Entry 7V00 (electron microscopy, 3.87 A resolution); this record covers chains F and H of the 11 polymer chains in the assembly.

== Chain F ==
Protein: CRISPR system single-strand-specific deoxyribonuclease Cas10/Csm1 (subtype III-A)
Source organism: Staphylococcus epidermidis RP62A
Reference sequence: Q5HK89 (Q5HK89_STAEQ); residue numbers follow UniProt; this construct covers 1-757
Amino-acid sequence (757 residues; row label = number of the first residue in the row):
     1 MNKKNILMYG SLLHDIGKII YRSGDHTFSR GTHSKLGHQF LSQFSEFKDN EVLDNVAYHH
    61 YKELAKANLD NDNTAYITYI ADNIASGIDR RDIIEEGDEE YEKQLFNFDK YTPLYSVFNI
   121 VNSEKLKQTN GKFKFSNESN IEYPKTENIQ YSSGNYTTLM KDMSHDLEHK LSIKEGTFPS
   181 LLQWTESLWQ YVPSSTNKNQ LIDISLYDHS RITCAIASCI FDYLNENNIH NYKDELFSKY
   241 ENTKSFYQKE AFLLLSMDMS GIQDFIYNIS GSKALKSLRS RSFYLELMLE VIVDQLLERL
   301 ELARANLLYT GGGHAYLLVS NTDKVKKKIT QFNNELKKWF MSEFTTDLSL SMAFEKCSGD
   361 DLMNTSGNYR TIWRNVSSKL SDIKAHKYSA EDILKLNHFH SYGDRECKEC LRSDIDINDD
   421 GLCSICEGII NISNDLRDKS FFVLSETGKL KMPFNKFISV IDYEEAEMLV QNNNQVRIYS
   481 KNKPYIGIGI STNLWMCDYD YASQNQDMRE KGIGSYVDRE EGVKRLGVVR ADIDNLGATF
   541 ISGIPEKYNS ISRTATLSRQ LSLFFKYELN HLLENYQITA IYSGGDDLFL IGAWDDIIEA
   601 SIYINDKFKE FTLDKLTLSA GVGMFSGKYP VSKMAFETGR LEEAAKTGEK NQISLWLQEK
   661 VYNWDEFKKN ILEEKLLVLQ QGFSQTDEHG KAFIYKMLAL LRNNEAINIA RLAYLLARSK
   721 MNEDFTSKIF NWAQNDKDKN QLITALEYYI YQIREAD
Unresolved in the structure: 87-104, 135-146, 639-663, 751-757
Disulfides: Cys410-Cys426
Small-molecule neighbours:
  - ATP (adenosine-5'-triphosphate), molecule 1: Asp258, Met259, Ser260, Gly261, Ile262, Gln263, Ile266, Tyr267, Ser282, Leu285, Gly312, His314, Lys384, Tyr582, Asp586, Asp587
  - ATP, molecule 2: Tyr309, His314, Asp532, Ile533, Asp534, Leu536, Gly537, Phe540, Ser558, Leu561, Gly585, Asp586

== Chain H ==
Protein: CRISPR system Cms protein Csm4
Source organism: Staphylococcus epidermidis RP62A
Reference sequence: Q5HK92 (Q5HK92_STAEQ); residues 1-304 here = UniProt positions 1-304
Amino-acid sequence (304 residues; row label = number of the first residue in the row):
     1 MTLATKVFKL SFKTPVHFGK KRLSDGEMTI TADTLFSALF IETLQLGKDT DWLLNDLIIS
    61 DTFPYENELY YLPKPLIKID SKEEDNHKAF KKLKYVPVHH YNQYLNGELS AEDATDLNDI
   121 FNIGYFSLQT KVSLIAQETD SSADSEPYSV GTFTFEPEAG LYFIAKGSEE TLDHLNNIMT
   181 ALQYSGLGGK RNAGYGQFEY EIINNQQLSK LLNQNGKHSI LLSTAMAKKE EIESALKEAR
   241 YILTKRSGFV QSTNYSEMLV KKSDFYSFSS GSVFKNIFNG DIFNVGHNGK HPVYRYAKPL
   301 WLEV
Unresolved in the structure: 1-4, 82-85

== How chain F and chain H interact ==
Pairs across the interface - 34 pairs, chain F then chain H:
  Ser270(F) - Arg22(H)
  Thr345(F) - Tyr266(H)  hydrogen bond
  Thr346(F) - Tyr266(H)
  Asp347(F) - Lys245(H)  salt bridge
  Arg374(F) - Ser81(H)
  Ser381(F) - His87(H)
  Asp382(F) - Lys78(H)
  Asp382(F) - Arg240(H)  salt bridge
  Ala385(F) - Arg240(H)
  Ala385(F) - Tyr241(H)
  His386(F) - Leu236(H)
  His386(F) - Tyr241(H)
  Lys387(F) - Tyr241(H)
  Tyr388(F) - Leu236(H)
  Tyr388(F) - Tyr241(H)  hydrogen bond (backbone-side chain)
  Tyr388(F) - Leu243(H)  hydrophobic
  Ala390(F) - Leu236(H)
  Ile393(F) - Met226(H)  hydrophobic
  Ile393(F) - Ile232(H)  hydrophobic
  Ile393(F) - Leu243(H)  hydrophobic
  Leu396(F) - Tyr266(H)
  Asn397(F) - Met226(H)
  Asn397(F) - Phe265(H)
  Asn397(F) - Tyr266(H)  hydrogen bond (side chain-backbone)
  Arg405(F) - Met258(H)  hydrogen bond (side chain-backbone)
  Arg405(F) - Leu259(H)  hydrogen bond (side chain-backbone)
  Ser413(F) - Lys261(H)
  Ser413(F) - Asp264(H)
  Gly537(F) - Lys88(H)
  Tyr629(F) - Thr130(H)
  Pro630(F) - Arg22(H)
  Lys633(F) - Ser24(H)
  Lys633(F) - Asp25(H)  salt bridge
  Glu637(F) - Phe126(H)
Also at the interface, not in a pair above, chain F (29 interface residues in all): Ser389, Leu394, His400, Tyr402, Glu406, Leu411, Asp414
Also at the interface, not in a pair above, chain H (30 interface residues in all): Lys21, Leu128, Lys229, Glu233, Ala239, Ser263, Phe268, Asn288

== Summary ==
Chain F and chain H form an interface of 29 and 30 residues respectively, with 5 hydrogen bonds and 3 salt
bridges. Polar contacts include Asp347(F)-Lys245(H), Asp382(F)-Arg240(H) and Lys633(F)-Asp25(H). Bound to
chain F: ATP.
Chain F is CRISPR system single-strand-specific deoxyribonuclease Cas10/Csm1 (subtype III-A) and chain H is
CRISPR system Cms protein Csm4, both from Staphylococcus epidermidis RP62A; the structure, Staphylococcus
epidermidis RP62a CRISPR tall effector complex with bound ATP, was determined by electron microscopy together
with 7UZW, 7UZX, 7UZY, 7UZZ, 7V01 and 7V02 from the same study.
